3AF6 - chains A and B of the 3 polymer chains in the assembly; structure by X-ray diffraction, 2.60 A resolution.

== Chain A ==
Name: Putative uncharacterized protein PH1404
From: Pyrococcus horikoshii
UniProtKB: O50112 (O50112_PYRHO); numbering as in UniProt (aligned over 1-651)
Chain sequence (651 residues; row label = number of the first residue in the row):
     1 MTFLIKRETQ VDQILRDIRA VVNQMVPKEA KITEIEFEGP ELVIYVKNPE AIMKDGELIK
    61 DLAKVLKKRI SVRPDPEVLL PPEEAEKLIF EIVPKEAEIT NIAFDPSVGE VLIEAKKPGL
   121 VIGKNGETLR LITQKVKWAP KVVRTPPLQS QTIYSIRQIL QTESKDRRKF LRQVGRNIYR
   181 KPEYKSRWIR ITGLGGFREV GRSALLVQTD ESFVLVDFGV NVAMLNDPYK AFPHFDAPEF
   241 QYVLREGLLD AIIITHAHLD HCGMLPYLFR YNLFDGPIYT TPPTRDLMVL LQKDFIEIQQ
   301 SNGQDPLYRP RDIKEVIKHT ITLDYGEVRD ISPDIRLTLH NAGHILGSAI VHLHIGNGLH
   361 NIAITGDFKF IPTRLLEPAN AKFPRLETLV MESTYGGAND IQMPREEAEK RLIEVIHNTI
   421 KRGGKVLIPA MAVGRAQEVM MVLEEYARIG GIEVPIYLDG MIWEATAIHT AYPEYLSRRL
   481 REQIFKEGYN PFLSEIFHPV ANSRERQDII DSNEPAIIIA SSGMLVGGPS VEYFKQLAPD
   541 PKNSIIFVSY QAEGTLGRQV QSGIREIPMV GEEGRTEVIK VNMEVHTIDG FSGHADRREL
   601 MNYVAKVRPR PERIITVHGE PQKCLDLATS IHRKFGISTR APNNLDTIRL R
Not modelled in the structure: 1-8, 51-56
Ion coordination: Zn2+ site 1: His256, His258, His344; Zn2+ site 2: Asp260, His261, Asp367, His618 (together with sulfate ion)

== Chain B ==
Molecule: 6-nt RNA strand
Sequence (6 nucleotides; row label = number of the first residue in the row):
     1 XXXXXX
Modified positions: SSU (uridine-5'-phosphorothioate) at position 1, SSU (uridine-5'-phosphorothioate) at position 2, SSU (uridine-5'-phosphorothioate) at position 3, SSU (uridine-5'-phosphorothioate) at position 4, SSU (uridine-5'-phosphorothioate) at position 5, SSU (uridine-5'-phosphorothioate) at position 6

== How chain A and chain B interact ==
Residue-residue contacts (27; chain A residue first):
  Ile59(A) with SSU_2(B), base contact
  Lys60(A) with SSU_2(B), hydrogen bond to the sugar
  Ala63(A) with SSU_2(B), sugar contact; SSU_3(B), sugar contact
  Lys67(A) with SSU_3(B), base contact; SSU_4(B), sugar contact
  Lys68(A) with SSU_3(B), hydrogen bond to the sugar
  Arg69(A) with SSU_2(B), base contact; SSU_3(B), base contact
  Ile70(A) with SSU_2(B), base contact
  Val328(A) with SSU_3(B), base contact; SSU_4(B), base contact
  Arg329(A) with SSU_3(B), base contact
  Asp330(A) with SSU_3(B), base contact
  Arg336(A) with SSU_3(B), base contact; SSU_4(B), hydrogen bond to the sugar
  His352(A) with SSU_5(B), base contact
  His354(A) with SSU_4(B), base contact; SSU_5(B), base contact
  Asn357(A) with SSU_4(B), hydrogen bond to the sugar; SSU_5(B), sugar contact; SSU_6(B), phosphate contact
  Gly358(A) with SSU_5(B), sugar contact
  Asn361(A) with SSU_5(B), base contact
  Pro384(A) with SSU_4(B), base contact; SSU_5(B), base contact
  Arg385(A) with SSU_5(B), hydrogen bond to the sugar
Also at the interface, not in a pair above, chain A (19 interface residues in all): Lys64

== In short ==
Chain A and chain B form an interface of 19 and 5 residues respectively; the contacts include 5 hydrogen
bonds. Polar pairs include Lys60(A)-SSU_2(B), Lys68(A)-SSU_3(B) and Arg336(A)-SSU_4(B). His256(A), His258(A)
and His344(A) coordinate Zn2+ site 1. Asp260(A), His261(A), Asp367(A) and His618(A) form the Zn2+ site 2.
Here chain A is Putative uncharacterized protein PH1404 (Pyrococcus horikoshii) and chain B is a 6-nt RNA
strand. Entry 3AF6 (The crystal structure of an archaeal CPSF subunit, PH1404 from Pyrococcus horikoshii
complexed with RNA-analog) was determined by X-ray diffraction, deposited together with 3AF5.
